7K76 - chains A and B of the 3 polymer chains in the assembly; structure by X-ray diffraction, 2.14 A resolution.

[Chain A]
Protein: Heavy chain of MAD2-6 IgG Fab
From: Homo sapiens
Notes: antibody fragment or engineered binder
Chain sequence (226 residues; numbered 1 to 216 plus 10 insertion-coded residues; the number before each row is that of its first residue; a row labelled like 35A-35B holds insertion residues (35A, then the next letters in order)):
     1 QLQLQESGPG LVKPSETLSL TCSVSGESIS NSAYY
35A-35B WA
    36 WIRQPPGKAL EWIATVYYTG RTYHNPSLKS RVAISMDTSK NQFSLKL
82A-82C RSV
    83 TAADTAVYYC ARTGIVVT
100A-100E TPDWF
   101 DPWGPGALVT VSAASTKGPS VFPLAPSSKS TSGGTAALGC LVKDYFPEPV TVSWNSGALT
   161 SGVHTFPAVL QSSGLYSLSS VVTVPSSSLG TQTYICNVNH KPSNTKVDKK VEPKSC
Unresolved in the structure: 1, 215-216
Cystine bridges: Cys22-Cys92, Cys140-Cys196

[Chain B]
Protein: Light chain of MAD2-6 IgG Fab
From: Homo sapiens
Notes: antibody fragment or engineered binder
Chain sequence (213 residues; numbered 1 to 214; 1 number in that range is skipped by the numbering (no residue carries it; nothing is unmodelled there); the number before each row is that of its first residue):
     1 DIQMTQSPSS LSASVGDRVT ITCQASQDIR NYLNWYQQRP GKAPKLLIFD ASNLETGVPS
    61 RFSGSGSGTH FTFTISSLQP EDIATYYCQQ YGEL
    96 ITFGGGTNVQ MKRTVAAPSV FIFPPSDEQL KSGTASVVCL LNNFYPREAK VQWKVDNALQ
   156 SGNSQESVTE QDSKDSTYSL SSTLTLSKAD YEKHKVYACE VTHQGLSSPV TKSFNRGEC
Unresolved in the structure: 214
Cystine bridges: Cys23-Cys88, Cys134-Cys194

[How chain A and chain B interact]
Pairs across the interface - 75 pairs, chain A then chain B:
  Gln39(A) - Gln38(B)  hydrogen bond
  Gln39(A) - Tyr87(B)  hydrogen bond
  Lys43(A) - Tyr87(B)  hydrogen bond (backbone-side chain)
  Ala44(A) - Tyr87(B)
  Ala44(A) - Gly99(B)
  Ala44(A) - Gly100(B)
  Leu45(A) - Pro44(B)  hydrophobic
  Leu45(A) - Tyr87(B)
  Leu45(A) - Phe98(B)
  Trp47(A) - Ile96(B)
  Trp47(A) - Phe98(B)
  Tyr58(A) - Leu94(B)  hydrophobic
  His59(A) - Leu94(B)
  Pro61(A) - Leu94(B)
  Tyr91(A) - Gln38(B)  hydrogen bond
  Tyr91(A) - Lys42(B)
  Tyr91(A) - Ala43(B)  hydrophobic
  Val99(A) - Tyr91(B)
  Pro100B(A) - Tyr91(B)
  Asp100C(A) - Asn34(B)  hydrogen bond (backbone-side chain)
  Asp100C(A) - Gln89(B)  hydrogen bond (backbone-side chain)
  Asp100C(A) - Tyr91(B)
  Trp100D(A) - Asn34(B)
  Trp100D(A) - Tyr36(B)
  Trp100D(A) - Leu46(B)
  Trp100D(A) - Phe49(B)  hydrophobic
  Trp100D(A) - Asp50(B)
  Trp100D(A) - Gln89(B)
  Phe100E(A) - Tyr36(B)  hydrogen bond (backbone-side chain)
  Phe100E(A) - Ile96(B)  hydrophobic
  Phe100E(A) - Phe98(B)  hydrophobic
  Trp103(A) - Tyr36(B)  hydrophobic
  Trp103(A) - Ala43(B)  hydrophobic
  Trp103(A) - Pro44(B)  hydrophobic
  Gly104(A) - Ala43(B)
  Phe122(A) - Ser121(B)
  Phe122(A) - Glu123(B)
  Phe122(A) - Gln124(B)
  Pro123(A) - Ser121(B)
  Pro123(A) - Glu123(B)
  Leu124(A) - Phe118(B)
  Leu124(A) - Val133(B)  hydrophobic
  Ala125(A) - Phe118(B)
  Lys129(A) - Phe116(B)
  Lys129(A) - Ile117(B)
  Lys129(A) - Ser208(B)  hydrogen bond (side chain-backbone)
  Lys129(A) - Phe209(B)
  Ser130(A) - Phe116(B)
  Ser130(A) - Phe118(B)
  Thr131(A) - Phe116(B)
  Ala137(A) - Phe116(B)  hydrophobic
  Ala137(A) - Phe118(B)
  Leu141(A) - Ser131(B)
  Lys143(A) - Gln124(B)
  His164(A) - Asn137(B)
  His164(A) - Asn138(B)  hydrogen bond
  His164(A) - Asp167(B)
  His164(A) - Ser174(B)  hydrogen bond
  Phe166(A) - Leu135(B)  hydrophobic
  Phe166(A) - Ser162(B)
  Phe166(A) - Thr164(B)
  Phe166(A) - Ser174(B)
  Phe166(A) - Leu175(B)
  Phe166(A) - Ser176(B)
  Pro167(A) - Ser162(B)  hydrogen bond (backbone-side chain)
  Pro167(A) - Val163(B)
  Pro167(A) - Thr164(B)
  Val169(A) - Gln160(B)
  Val169(A) - Glu161(B)
  Val169(A) - Ser162(B)
  Leu170(A) - Gln160(B)  hydrogen bond (backbone-side chain)
  Gln171(A) - Gln160(B)
  Ser179(A) - Ser176(B)  hydrogen bond
  Val181(A) - Leu135(B)  hydrophobic
  Lys209(A) - Glu123(B)  salt bridge
Interface residues without a listed pair, chain A (43 interface residues in all): Ile37, Glu46, Asp101, Pro105, Ser132, Leu138, Thr165, Thr183
Interface residues without a listed pair, chain B (43 interface residues in all): Glu55, Ser127, Thr129, Thr180

[Summary]
Chain A and chain B each contribute 43 residues to their interface; the contacts include 13 hydrogen bonds and
1 salt bridge. Polar contacts include Lys209(A)-Glu123(B), Gln39(A)-Gln38(B) and Gln39(A)-Tyr87(B).
Chain A is Heavy chain of MAD2-6 IgG Fab and chain B is Light chain of MAD2-6 IgG Fab, both from Homo sapiens;
the structure, Crystal structure of MAD2-6 IgG Fab in complex with PfCSP N-terminal peptide, was determined by
X-ray diffraction together with 7K75 from the same study.
